8FD3 - chains A and M of the 15 polymer chains in the assembly; structure by electron microscopy, 3.12 A resolution.

== Chain A ==
Molecule: Type I-B CRISPR-associated protein Cas5
Organism: Nostoc sp. 'Peltigera membranacea cyanobiont' 210A
UniProtKB: A0A235IG00 (A0A235IG00_9NOSO); residue numbers follow UniProt; this construct covers 1-212
Amino-acid sequence (212 residues; numbered 1 to 212; the number before each row is that of its first residue):
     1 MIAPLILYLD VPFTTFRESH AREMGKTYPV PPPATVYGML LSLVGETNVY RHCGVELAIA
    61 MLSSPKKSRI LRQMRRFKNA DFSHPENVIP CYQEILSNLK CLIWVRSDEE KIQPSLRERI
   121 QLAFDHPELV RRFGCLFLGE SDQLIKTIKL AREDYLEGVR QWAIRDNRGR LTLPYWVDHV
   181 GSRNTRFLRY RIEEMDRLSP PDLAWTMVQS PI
What the authors report for this chain:
  - mutagenesis - R76A, K78A: decreased catalytic activity

== Chain M ==
Molecule: 71-nt RNA strand
Sequence (71 nucleotides; row label = number of the first residue in the row):
     1 UUGCUCAAGA GAAGUCAUUU AAUAAGGCCA CUGUUAAACG UAGGUGAGUC GUGGCUUUAU
    61 GCCGUUAGGC G
Unresolved in the structure: 64-71

== How chain A and chain M interact ==
Residue-residue contacts (46):
  Arg-17(A) / G3(M)  hydrogen bond to the sugar
  Ser-19(A) / G3(M)  hydrogen bond to the base
  Arg-22(A) / G3(M)  base contact
  Ala-34(A) / G3(M)  phosphate contact
  Thr-35(A) / U2(M)  base contact
  Thr-35(A) / G3(M)  hydrogen bond to the phosphate
  Gly-38(A) / U2(M)  sugar contact
  Met-39(A) / U2(M)  base contact
  Leu-41(A) / U1(M)  base contact
  Ser-42(A) / U1(M)  base contact
  Ser-42(A) / U2(M)  hydrogen bond to the base
  Gly-45(A) / U1(M)  base contact
  Glu-46(A) / U1(M)  hydrogen bond to the base
  Thr-47(A) / U1(M)  hydrogen bond to the base
  Leu-71(A) / G9(M)  phosphate contact
  Arg-72(A) / A7(M)  base contact
  Arg-72(A) / G9(M)  phosphate contact
  Gln-73(A) / A7(M)  hydrogen bond to the sugar
  Gln-73(A) / A8(M)  base contact
  Gln-73(A) / G9(M)  hydrogen bond to the phosphate
  Met-74(A) / A7(M)  base contact
  Arg-75(A) / A7(M)  hydrogen bond to the base
  Pro-90(A) / G9(M)  base contact
  Arg-132(A) / U1(M)  hydrogen bond to the base
  Phe-133(A) / U1(M)  stacking on the base
  Leu-136(A) / U2(M)  base contact
  Phe-137(A) / U2(M)  stacking on the base
  Phe-137(A) / C4(M)  sugar contact
  Leu-138(A) / U2(M)  base contact
  Gly-139(A) / U2(M)  hydrogen bond to the sugar
  Gly-139(A) / C4(M)  sugar contact
  Glu-140(A) / C4(M)  phosphate contact
  Glu-140(A) / U5(M)  phosphate contact
  Glu-140(A) / A7(M)  hydrogen bond to the base
  Ser-141(A) / C4(M)  phosphate contact
  Ser-141(A) / U5(M)  hydrogen bond to the phosphate
  Ser-141(A) / C6(M)  hydrogen bond to the phosphate
  Val-177(A) / G3(M)  phosphate contact
  Asp-178(A) / G3(M)  hydrogen bond to the base
  His-179(A) / U2(M)  sugar contact
  His-179(A) / G3(M)  salt bridge to the phosphate
  His-179(A) / C4(M)  base contact
  Val-180(A) / G3(M)  base contact
  Gly-181(A) / G3(M)  hydrogen bond to the base
  Ser-182(A) / G3(M)  base contact
  Thr-185(A) / G3(M)  hydrogen bond to the base
Also at the interface, not in a pair above, chain A (37 interface residues in all): Glu-18, Phe-77, Cys-135, Asp-142
Also at the interface, not in a pair above, chain M (10 interface residues in all): A10

== Summary ==
37 residues of chain A face 10 of chain M across their interface; the contacts include 17 hydrogen bonds, 1
salt bridge and 2 aromatic stacking contacts. Polar pairs include Ser-19(A)/G3(M), Ser-42(A)/U2(M) and
Glu-46(A)/U1(M). The paper reports that R76A and K78A of chain A reduce catalytic activity.
Chain A is Type I-B CRISPR-associated protein Cas5 (Nostoc sp. 'Peltigera membranacea cyanobiont' 210A) and
chain M is a 71-nt RNA strand; the structure, Cryo-EM structure of Cascade-PAM complex in type I-B CAST
system, was determined by electron microscopy, deposited together with 8FCJ, 8FCU, 8FCV, 8FCW, 8FD2, 8FF4 and
8FF5.
